PDB entry 2DOQ | X-ray diffraction, 3.00 A resolution | chains B and C of the 4 polymer chains in the assembly

== Chain B (and C) ==
Protein: Cell division control protein 31
Organism: Saccharomyces cerevisiae
Notes: chain C of this document is another copy of the same molecule, construct and numbering; everything in this record applies to it too
UniProt: P06704 (CDC31_YEAST); residues 1-161 here = UniProt positions 1-161
Sequence (161 residues; numbered 1 to 161; the number before each row is that of its first residue):
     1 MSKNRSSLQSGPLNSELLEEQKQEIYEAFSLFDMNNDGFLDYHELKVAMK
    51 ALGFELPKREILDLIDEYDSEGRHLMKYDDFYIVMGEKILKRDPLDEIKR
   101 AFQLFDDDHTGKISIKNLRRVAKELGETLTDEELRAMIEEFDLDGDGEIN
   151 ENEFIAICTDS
Not modelled in the structure: 1-12 (chain C: 1-13, 127-135, 145-149, 158-161)
Sequence notes: modified residue (1, 34, 49, 76, 85, 137)
Modified / non-standard residues: Mse1 (selenomethionine); Mse34, Mse49, Mse76, Mse85, Mse137 (selenomethionine; parent Met)
Curated features (UniProtKB/Swiss-Prot):
  - binding site (Ca(2+)): Asp33, Asn35, Asp37, Glu44, Asp142, Asp144, Asp146, Glu148, Glu153
  - modified residue: Thr130 (Phosphothreonine)
Metal / ion sites: Ca2+ site 1: Asp33, Asn35, Asp37, Phe39, Glu44; Ca2+ site 2: Asp106, Asp108, Thr110, Lys112, Asn117; Ca2+ site 3: Asp142, Asp144, Asp146, Glu148, Glu153
Reported in the primary citation:
  - self-association interface (contacts with another copy of this molecule); pairs are residue here / residue on that copy: His43-Glu140 (salt bridge), Lys58-Glu139 (hydrogen bond)
  - mutagenesis - F141A: abolished growth (citing earlier work)
  - mutagenesis - D142A: decreased growth (citing earlier work)
  - mutagenesis - H43A: decreased growth
  - mutagenesis - H43A/K46A, H43A/K58A: abolished growth

== Interface between chain B and chain C ==
Contacting residue pairs (9; chain B residue first):
  Glu139(B) with Lys58(C), salt bridge
  Glu140(B) with Tyr42(C); His43(C), salt bridge; Lys46(C), salt bridge
  Phe141(B) with His43(C)
  Asp142(B) with Lys58(C), hydrogen bond (backbone-side chain)
  Leu143(B) with Tyr42(C), hydrophobic; Leu62(C)
  Ser161(B) with Asn35(C)

== In short ==
The chain B/chain C interface involves 6 residues from each chain; the contacts include 1 hydrogen bond and 3
salt bridges. Polar contacts include Glu139(B)-Lys58(C), Glu140(B)-His43(C) and Glu140(B)-Lys46(C). The paper
reports that F141A, H43A/K46A and H43A/K58A of chain B abolish growth; a self-association interface involving
His43(B) and Lys58(B); 5 substitutions were tested in all.
Both chains are Cell division control protein 31 (Saccharomyces cerevisiae). Entry 2DOQ (crystal structure of
Sfi1p/Cdc31p complex) was determined by X-ray diffraction together with 2GV5 from the same study.
